1FJG - chains A and N of the 22 polymer chains in the assembly; structure by X-ray diffraction, 3.00 A resolution.

[Chain A]
Molecule: 16S ribosomal RNA
From: Thermus thermophilus
Sequence (1522 nucleotides; numbered 0 to 1544 plus 19 insertion-coded residues; 42 numbers in that range are skipped by the numbering (no residue carries them; nothing is unmodelled there); the number before each row is that of its first residue; a row labelled like 190A-190L holds insertion residues (190A, then the next letters in order); numbering starts at 0):
     0 UUUGUUGGAGAGUUUGAUCCUGGCUCAGGGUGAACGCUGGCGGCGUGCCU
    50 AAGACAUGCAAGUCGUGCGGG
    73 CCGCGGGGUUUU
    88 ACUCCG
    95 UGGUC
   101 AGCGGCGGACGGGUGAGUAACGCGUGGGU
  129A G
   130 ACCUACCCGGAAGAGGGGGACAACCCGGGGAAACUCGGGCUAAUCCCCCA
   180 UGUGGACCCGC
190A-190L CCCUUGGGGUGU
   191 GUCCAAAGGGCUUU
   216 GCCCGCUUCCGGAUGGGCCCGCGUCCCAUCAGCUAGUUGGUGGGGUAAUG
   266 GCCCACCAAGGCGACGACGGGUAGCCGGUCUGAGAGGAUGGCCGGCCACA
   316 GGGGCACUGAGACACGGGCCCCACUCCUACGGGAGGCAGCAGUUAGGAAU
   366 CUUCCGCAAUGGGCGCAAGCCUGACGGAGCGACGCCGCUUGGAGGAAGAA
   416 GCCCUUCGGGGUGUAAACUCCUGAA
   442 CCCGGGACGAAACCCCCGACGA
   474 GGGGACUGACGGUACCGGG
   494 GUAAUAGCGCCGGCCAACUCCGUGCCAGCAGCCGCGGUAAUACGGAGGGC
   544 GCGAGCGUUACCCGGAUUCACUGGGCGUAAAGGGCGUGUAGGCGGCCUGG
   594 GGCGUCCCAUGUGAAAGACCACGGCUCAACCGUGGGGGAGCGUGGGAUAC
   644 GCUCAGGCUAGACGGUGGGAGAGGGUGGUGGAAUUCCCGGAGUAGCGGUG
   694 AAAUGCGCAGAUACCGGGAGGAACGCCGAUGGCGAAGGCAGCCACCUGGU
   744 CCACCCGUGACGCUGAGGCGCGAAAGCGUGGGGAGCAAACCGGAUUAGAU
   794 ACCCGGGUAGUCCACGCCCUAAACGAUGCGCGCUAGGUCUCUGGGUCU
   848 CCUGGGGGCCGAAGCUAACGCGUUAAGCGCGCCGCCUGGGGAGUACGGCC
   898 GCAAGGCUGAAACUCAAAGGAAUUGACGGGGGCCCGCACAAGCGGUGGAG
   948 CAUGUGGUUUAAUUCGAAGCAACGCGAAGAACCUUACCAGGCCUUGACAU
   998 GCUAGG
 1003A G
  1004 AACCCGGGUGAAAGCCUGGGGUGCCCC
1030A-1030D GCGA
  1031 GGGGAGCCCUAGCACAGGUGCUGCAUGGCCGUCGUCAGCUCGUGCCGUGA
  1081 GGUGUUGGGUUAAGUCCCGCAACGAGCGCAACCCCCGCCGUUAGUUGCCA
  1131 GCGGUUCGGCCGGGCACUCUAACGGGACUGCCCGCGAAA
  1171 GCGGGAGGAAGGAGGGGACGACGUCUGGUCAGCAUGGCCCUUACGGCCUG
  1221 GGCGACACACGUGCUACAAUGCCCACUACAAAGCGAUGCCACCCGGCAAC
  1271 GGGGAGCUAAUCGCAAAAAGGUGGGCCCAGUUCGGAUUGGGGUCUGCAAC
  1321 CCGACCCCAUGAAGCCGGAAUCGCUAGUAAUCGCGGAUCAG
 1361A C
  1362 CAUGCCGCGGUGAAUACGUUCCCGGGCCUUGUACACACCGCCCGUCACGC
  1412 CAUGGGAGCGGGCUCUACCCGAAGUCGCCGGG
  1446 AGCCUACGGG
  1459 CAGGCGCCGAGGGUAGGGCCCGUGACUGGGGCGAAGUCGUAACAAGGUAG
  1509 CUGUACCGGAAGGUGCGGCUGGAUCACCUCCUUUCU
Disordered / not traced: 0-4, 1535-1544
Metal / ion sites: Mg2+ site 1: U12, G22; Mg2+ site 2 near U14 (its only coordinating residue here); Mg2+ site 3 near G21 (its only coordinating residue here); Mg2+ site 4: G61, U62, G105; Mg2+ site 5: G69, G70, U98; Mg2+ site 6: C106, G107, A325; Mg2+ site 7: G107, G326; Mg2+ site 8: G107, G108, G326; Mg2+ site 9: G108, A109; Mg2+ site 10: A109, G331; Mg2+ site 11: A109, G324, G326; Mg2+ site 12: A116, G117, G289; 63 more Mg2+ sites not listed
Small-molecule neighbours:
  - paromomycin (PAR): C1404, G1405, U1406, C1407, A1408, C1409, G1489, C1490, G1491, A1492, A1493, G1494, U1495, C1496
  - spectinomycin (SCM): C1063, G1064, C1066, G1068, C1069, A1191, C1192, G1193, U1194, G1386, G1387, C1388
  - streptomycin (SRY): U12, U13, U14, C526, G527, C912, A913, A914, A915, C1490, G1491
From the paper describing this entry:
  - binding site for Fragment of messenger RNA: G693, G926, C1400, C1402, C1403
  - Mg2+ coordination: G1401
  - binding site for spectinomycin: G1064, C1192
  - binding site for paromomycin: A1408, G1491, A1493
  - conformationally variable residues (side-chain flip): A1492, A1493
  - contacts within the chain: G1064/C1192 (hydrogen bond)

[Chain N]
Molecule: 30S ribosomal protein S14
From: Thermus thermophilus
UniProtKB: P24320 (RS14_THETH); residues 1-61 here = UniProt positions 1-61
Amino-acid sequence (61 residues; each row starts with the number of its first residue):
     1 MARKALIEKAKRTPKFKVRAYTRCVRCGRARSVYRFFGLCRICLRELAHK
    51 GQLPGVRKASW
Disordered / not traced: 1
Swiss-Prot annotation at these positions:
  - binding site (Zn(2+)): Cys-24, Cys-27, Cys-40, Cys-43
Metal / ion sites: Zn2+: Cys-24, Cys-27, Cys-40, Cys-43

[Chain A / chain N interface]
Residue-residue contacts - 75 pairs, chain A then chain N:
  G973(A) / Arg-29(N)  hydrogen bond to the sugar
  G973(A) / Arg-41(N)  hydrogen bond to the phosphate
  A974(A) / Arg-29(N)  salt bridge to the phosphate
  A974(A) / Arg-31(N)  hydrogen bond to the base
  A974(A) / Ser-32(N)  hydrogen bond to the phosphate
  A974(A) / Arg-41(N)  salt bridge to the phosphate
  A975(A) / Arg-31(N)  phosphate contact
  A975(A) / Ser-32(N)  sugar contact
  A975(A) / Tyr-34(N)  base contact
  G976(A) / Arg-31(N)  phosphate contact
  C979(A) / Val-18(N)  hydrogen bond to the base
  C979(A) / Arg-19(N)  hydrogen bond to the base
  C980(A) / Val-18(N)  base contact
  C980(A) / Arg-19(N)  hydrogen bond to the sugar
  C980(A) / Tyr-21(N)  sugar contact
  U981(A) / Leu-6(N)  phosphate contact
  U981(A) / Glu-8(N)  phosphate contact
  U981(A) / Tyr-21(N)  sugar contact
  U981(A) / Arg-23(N)  phosphate contact
  U982(A) / Leu-6(N)  sugar contact
  U982(A) / Arg-23(N)  salt bridge to the phosphate
  A983(A) / Arg-3(N)  salt bridge to the phosphate
  A983(A) / Leu-6(N)  phosphate contact
  A994(A) / Ala-5(N)  base contact
  A994(A) / Lys-11(N)  sugar contact
  C995(A) / Lys-4(N)  hydrogen bond to the base
  A1015(A) / Lys-15(N)  hydrogen bond to the phosphate
  A1016(A) / Lys-15(N)  salt bridge to the phosphate
  G1047(A) / Lys-4(N)  salt bridge to the phosphate
  G1048(A) / Ala-2(N)  phosphate contact
  G1048(A) / Arg-3(N)  phosphate contact
  G1048(A) / Lys-4(N)  hydrogen bond to the phosphate
  U1049(A) / Ala-2(N)  base contact
  U1049(A) / Arg-3(N)  phosphate contact
  C1059(A) / Arg-45(N)  hydrogen bond to the phosphate
  C1060(A) / Arg-45(N)  salt bridge to the phosphate
  C1114(A) / Ser-60(N)  hydrogen bond to the sugar
  C1115(A) / Ser-60(N)  sugar contact
  C1115(A) / Trp-61(N)  sugar contact
  G1186(A) / Trp-61(N)  hydrogen bond to the base
  G1187(A) / Ser-60(N)  hydrogen bond to the base
  G1187(A) / Trp-61(N)  hydrogen bond to the sugar
  A1188(A) / Lys-58(N)  hydrogen bond to the phosphate
  A1188(A) / Ser-60(N)  sugar contact
  C1189(A) / Lys-58(N)  salt bridge to the phosphate
  G1202(A) / Ala-2(N)  phosphate contact
  G1202(A) / Cys-27(N)  hydrogen bond to the sugar
  G1202(A) / Arg-29(N)  hydrogen bond to the sugar
  G1202(A) / Ile-42(N)  base contact
  G1202(A) / Cys-43(N)  base contact
  G1202(A) / Glu-46(N)  hydrogen bond to the base
  C1203(A) / Ala-2(N)  hydrogen bond to the phosphate
  C1203(A) / Cys-27(N)  sugar contact
  G1216(A) / Arg-3(N)  salt bridge to the phosphate
  G1216(A) / Ala-5(N)  phosphate contact
  C1217(A) / Arg-3(N)  salt bridge to the phosphate
  C1217(A) / Ala-5(N)  phosphate contact
  C1217(A) / Glu-8(N)  phosphate contact
  U1219(A) / Lys-15(N)  phosphate contact
  U1219(A) / Arg-19(N)  salt bridge to the phosphate
  G1316(A) / Val-18(N)  sugar contact
  C1317(A) / Phe-16(N)  stacking on the base
  C1317(A) / Lys-17(N)  phosphate contact
  C1317(A) / Val-18(N)  base contact
  C1317(A) / Arg-19(N)  base contact
  A1318(A) / Val-18(N)  base contact
  A1357(A) / Tyr-34(N)  sugar contact
  U1358(A) / Val-33(N)  sugar contact
  U1358(A) / Tyr-34(N)  phosphate contact
  U1358(A) / Arg-35(N)  hydrogen bond to the phosphate
  C1359(A) / Thr-22(N)  hydrogen bond to the phosphate
  C1359(A) / Arg-35(N)  salt bridge to the phosphate
  A1360(A) / Arg-35(N)  salt bridge to the phosphate
  G1368(A) / Trp-61(N)  phosphate contact
  C1369(A) / Trp-61(N)  hydrogen bond to the phosphate
Other interface residues (no listed pair), chain A (44 interface residues in all): A977, A996, A1046, C1113, C1218, G1220
Other interface residues (no listed pair), chain N (33 interface residues in all): Ala-30, Phe-36, Arg-57

[In short]
44 residues of chain A and 33 residues of chain N are in contact, with 23 hydrogen bonds, 13 salt bridges and
1 aromatic stacking contact. Polar contacts include A974(A)/Arg-31(N), C979(A)/Val-18(N) and
C979(A)/Arg-19(N). From the paper: a binding site for Fragment of messenger RNA at G693(A), G926(A) and
C1400(A) among others; a binding site for paromomycin at A1408(A), G1491(A) and A1493(A).
Chain A is 16S ribosomal RNA and chain N is 30S ribosomal protein S14, both from Thermus thermophilus; the
structure, Structure of the thermus thermophilus 30S ribosomal subunit in complex with the antibiotics
streptomycin, spectinomycin, and ..., was determined by X-ray diffraction.
